Entry 6F9C (electron microscopy, 8.00 A resolution (low resolution: residue-level contacts below are approximate; hydrogen-bond / salt-bridge calls are withheld)); this record covers chains G and J of the 12 polymer chains in the assembly.

[Chain G]
Molecule: Glycoprotein
Organism: Rift valley fever virus
Reference sequence: A2T085 (A2T085_RVFV); numbering as in UniProt (aligned over 154-469)
Amino-acid sequence (316 residues; each row starts with the number of its first residue):
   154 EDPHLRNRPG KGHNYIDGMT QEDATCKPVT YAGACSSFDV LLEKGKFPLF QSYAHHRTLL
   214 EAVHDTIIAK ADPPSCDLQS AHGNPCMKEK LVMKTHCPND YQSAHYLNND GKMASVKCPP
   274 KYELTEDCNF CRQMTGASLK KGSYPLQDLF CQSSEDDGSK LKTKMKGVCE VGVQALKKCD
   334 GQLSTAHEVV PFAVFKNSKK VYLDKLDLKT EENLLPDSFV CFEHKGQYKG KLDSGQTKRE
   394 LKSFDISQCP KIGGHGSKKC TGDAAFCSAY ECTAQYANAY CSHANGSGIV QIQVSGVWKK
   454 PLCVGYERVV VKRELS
Disordered / not traced: 288-289, 380-392
What the authors report for this chain:
  - post-translational modification sites: Asn438 (proposed by the authors, not directly observed)

[Chain J]
Molecule: Glycoprotein
Organism: Rift valley fever virus
Reference sequence: A2T072 (A2T072_RVFV); residues 691-1118 here = UniProt positions 691-1118
Amino-acid sequence (431 residues; numbered 688 to 1118; the number before each row is that of its first residue):
   688 DPGCSELIQA SSRITTCSTE GVNTKCRLSG TALIRAGSVG AEACLMLKGV KEDQTKFLKI
   748 KTVSSELSCR EGQSYWTGSF SPKCLSSRRC HLVGECHVNR CLSWRDNETS AEFSFVGEST
   808 TMRENKCFEQ CGGWGCGCFN VNPSCLFVHT YLQSVRKEAL RVFNCIDWVH KLTLEITDFD
   868 GSVSTIDLGA SSSRFTNWGS VSLSLDAEGI SGSNSFSFIE SPGKGYAIVD EPFSEIPRQG
   928 FLGEIRCNSE SSVLSAHESC LRAPNLISYK PMIDQLECTT NLIDPFVVFE RGSLPQTRND
   988 KTFAASKGNR GVQAFSKGSV QADLTLMFDN FEVDFVGAAV SCDAAFLNLT GCYSCNAGAR
  1048 VCLSITSTGT GSLSAHNKDG SLHIVLPSEN GTKDQCQILH FTVPEVEEEF MYSCDGDERP
  1108 LLVKGTLIAI D
Sequence notes: expression tag (688-690)
What the authors report for this chain:
  - post-translational modification sites: Asn794, Asn1035 (proposed by the authors, not directly observed)

[Chain G / chain J interface]
Contacting residue pairs (9):
  Lys319(G) - Phe882(J)
  Lys319(G) - Asp1016(J)
  Gly320(G) - Asn1017(J)
  Lys330(G) - Arg714(J)
  Lys330(G) - Asn1017(J)
  Lys331(G) - Ser705(J)
  Lys331(G) - Glu707(J)
  Lys331(G) - Arg714(J)
  Glu467(G) - Arg714(J)

[Overview]
Chain G and chain J form an interface of 5 and 6 residues respectively. The paper reports modification sites
Asn438(G) and Asn794(J) among others.
Here chain G is Glycoprotein and chain J is Glycoprotein, both from Rift valley fever virus. Entry 6F9C (Model
of the Rift Valley fever virus glycoprotein hexamer type 1) was determined by electron microscopy (same
publication as 6F8P, 6F9B, 6F9D, 6F9E and 6F9F).
